Entry 1GBD (X-ray diffraction, 2.20 A resolution); this record covers chains A and P.

# Chain A
Molecule: Alpha-lytic protease
Organism: Lysobacter enzymogenes
Notes: EC 3.4.21.12
UniProtKB: P00778 (PRLA_LYSEN); the construct lacks a stretch of the UniProt sequence and is renumbered around it, so the offset changes along the chain: 16-19 = UniProt 202-205; 31-36 = UniProt 206-211; 38-44 = UniProt 212-218; 45-48 = UniProt 220-223; 13 more segments
Chain sequence (198 residues; row label = number of the first residue in the row; note: 60 numbers in that range are skipped by the numbering (no residue carries them; nothing is unmodelled there); a row labelled like 15A-15B holds insertion residues (15A, then the next letters in order)):
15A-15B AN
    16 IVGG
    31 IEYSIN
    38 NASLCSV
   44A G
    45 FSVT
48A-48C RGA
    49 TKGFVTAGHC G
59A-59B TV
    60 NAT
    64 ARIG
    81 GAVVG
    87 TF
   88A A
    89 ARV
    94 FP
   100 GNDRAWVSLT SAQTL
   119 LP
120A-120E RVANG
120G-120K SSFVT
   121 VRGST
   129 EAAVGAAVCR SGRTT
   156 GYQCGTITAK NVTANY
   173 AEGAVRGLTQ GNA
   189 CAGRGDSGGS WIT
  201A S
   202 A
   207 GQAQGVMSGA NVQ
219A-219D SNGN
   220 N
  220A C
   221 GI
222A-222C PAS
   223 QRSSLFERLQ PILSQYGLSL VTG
Sequence notes: engineered mutation Ala-190 (Met337 in P00778), Ala-216 (Gly360 in P00778)
Disulfide bonds: Cys-42/Cys-58, Cys-137/Cys-159, Cys-189/Cys-220A
Swiss-Prot annotation at these positions:
  - active site (Charge relay system): His-57, Asp-102, Ser-195

# Chain P
Molecule: Methoxysuccinyl-ala-ala-pro-phenylalanine boronic acid inhibitor
Chain sequence (5 residues; row label = number of the first residue in the row; the depositors numbered this strand downwards along its sequence, so these rows (ascending numbers) run in the REVERSE of the deposited 5'-to-3' order):
     1 FPAAX
Unresolved in the structure: 5
Modified residues: Phe-1 (phenylalanine boronic acid; B2F); MSU (succinic acid monomethyl ester) at position 5

# How chain A and chain P interact
Contacting residue pairs - 21 pairs, chain A then chain P:
  His-57(A) with Phe-1(P), hydrogen bond (side chain-backbone); Pro-2(P)
  Asn-170(A) with Ala-4(P)
  Tyr-171(A) with Pro-2(P), hydrophobic; Ala-3(P); Ala-4(P)
  Glu-174(A) with Pro-2(P)
  Ala-190(A) with Phe-1(P)
  Gly-191(A) with Phe-1(P)
  Arg-192(A) with Phe-1(P)
  Gly-193(A) with Phe-1(P)
  Asp-194(A) with Phe-1(P)
  Ser-195(A) with Phe-1(P), covalent bond
  Ser-214(A) with Phe-1(P), hydrogen bond (backbone-backbone); Pro-2(P)
  Gly-215(A) with Phe-1(P); Ala-3(P)
  Ala-216(A) with Phe-1(P); Ala-3(P), hydrogen bond (backbone-backbone); Ala-4(P)
  Val-218(A) with Phe-1(P)
Other interface residues (no listed pair), chain A (18 interface residues in all): Phe-94, Met-213, Asn-217, Leu-227

# In short
The interface between chain A and chain P involves 18 residues on one side and 4 on the other; the contacts
include 1 covalent bond and 3 hydrogen bonds. Polar pairs include His-57(A)/Phe-1(P), Ser-214(A)/Phe-1(P) and
Ala-216(A)/Ala-3(P).
Chain A is Alpha-lytic protease (Lysobacter enzymogenes) and chain P is
Methoxysuccinyl-ala-ala-pro-phenylalanine boronic acid inhibitor; the structure, Alpha-lytic protease with met
190 replaced by ala and gly 216 replaced by ala complex with ..., was determined by X-ray diffraction together
with 1GBB, 1GBC, 1GBF, 1GBH, 1GBI, 1GBK, 1GBL and 1GBM from the same study.
